7E6Z - chain A; structure by X-ray diffraction, 2.50 A resolution.

Chain A:
Protein: Archaeal-type opsin 1, Archaeal-type opsin 2
From: Chlamydomonas reinhardtii
UniProt: chimeric construct of Q93WP2, Q8RUT8: residues 1-245 from Q93WP2 (Q93WP2_CHLRE) positions 1-245 (same numbers); residues 246-348 from Q8RUT8 positions 207-309 (UniProt number = residue number - 39)
Sequence (356 residues; numbered 1 to 356; the number before each row is that of its first residue):
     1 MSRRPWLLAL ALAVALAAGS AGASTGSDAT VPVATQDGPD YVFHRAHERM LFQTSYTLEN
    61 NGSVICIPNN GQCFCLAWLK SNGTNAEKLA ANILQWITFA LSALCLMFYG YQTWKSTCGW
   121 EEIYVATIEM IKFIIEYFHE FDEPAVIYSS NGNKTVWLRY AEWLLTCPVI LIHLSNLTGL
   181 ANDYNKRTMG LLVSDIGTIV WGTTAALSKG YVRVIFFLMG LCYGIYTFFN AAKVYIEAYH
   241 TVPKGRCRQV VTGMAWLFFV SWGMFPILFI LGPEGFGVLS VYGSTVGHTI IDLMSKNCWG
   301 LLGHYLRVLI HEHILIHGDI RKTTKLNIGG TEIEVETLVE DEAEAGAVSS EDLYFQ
Disordered / not traced: 1-48, 112-117, 329-330, 353-356
Construct notes: expression tag (349-356)
Disulfides: Cys66 forms a disulfide with the same residue of a neighbouring copy of this chain
Disulfides: Cys73-Cys75
Covalently attached groups: N-acetylglucosamine (NAG) linked to Asn61; retinal (RET) linked to Lys296
What the authors report for this chain:
  - conformationally variable residues: Asp292

Summary:
From the paper: conformational variability at Asp292.
Chain A is Archaeal-type opsin 1, Archaeal-type opsin 2 (Chlamydomonas reinhardtii); the structure,
Time-resolved serial femtosecond crystallography reveals early structural changes in channelrhodopsin: 50
microsecond structure, was determined by X-ray diffraction together with 7C86, 7E6X, 7E6Y, 7E70 and 7E71 from
the same study.
